PDB entry 1FKA | X-ray diffraction, 3.30 A resolution | chains A and R of the 20 polymer chains in the assembly

Chain A:
Molecule: 16S ribosomal RNA
From: Thermus thermophilus
Sequence (1518 nucleotides; numbered 1 to 1518; the number before each row is that of its first residue):
     1 UUUGUUGGAG AGUUUGAUCC UGGCUCAGGG UGAACGCUGG CGGCGUGCCU AAGACAUGCA
    61 AGUCGUGCGG GCCGCGGGGU UUUACUCCGU GGUCAGCGGC GGACGGGUGA GUAACGCGUG
   121 GGUGACCUAC CCGGAAGAGG GGGACAACCC GGGGAAACUC GGGCUAAUCC CCCAUGUGGA
   181 CCCGCCCCUU GGGGUGUGUC CAAAGGGCUU UGCCCGCUUC CGGAUGGGCC CGCGUCCCAU
   241 CAGCUAGUUG GUGGGGUAAU GGCCCACCAA GGCGACGACG GGUAGCCGGU CUGAGAGGAU
   301 GGCCGGCCAC AGGGGCACUG AGACACGGGC CCCACUCCUA CGGGAGGCAG CAGUUAGGAA
   361 UCUUCCGCAA UGGGCGCAAG CCUGACGGAG CGACGCCGCU UGGAGGAAGA AGCCCUUCGG
   421 GGUGUAAACU CCUGAACCCG GGACGAAACC CCCGACGAGG GGACUGACGG UACCGGGGUA
   481 AUAGCGCCGG CCAACUCCGU GCCAGCAGCC GCGGUAAUAC GGAGGGCGCG AGCGUUACCC
   541 GGAUUCACUG GGCGUAAAGG GCGUGUAGGC GGCCUGGGGC GUCCCAUGUG AAAGACCACG
   601 GCUCAACCGU GGGGGAGCGU GGGAUACGCU CAGGCUAGAC GGUGGGAGAG GGUGGUGGAA
   661 UUCCCGGAGU AGCGGUGAAA UGCGCAGAUA CCGGGAGGAA CGCCGAUGGC GAAGGCAGCC
   721 ACCUGGUCCA CCCGUGACGC UGAGGCGCGA AAGCGUGGGG AGCAAACCGG AUUAGAUACC
   781 CGGGUAGUCC ACGCCCUAAA CGAUGCGCGC UAGGUCUCUG GGUCUCCUGG GGGCCGAAGC
   841 UAACGCGUUA AGCGCGCCGC CUGGGGAGUA CGGCCGCAAG GCUGAAACUC AAAGGAAUUG
   901 ACGGGGGCCC GCACAAGCGG UGGAGCAUGU GGUUUAAUUC GAAGCAACGC GAAGAACCUU
   961 ACCAGGCCUU GACAUGCUAG GGAACCCGGG UGAAAGCCUG GGGUGCCCGC GAGGGAGCCC
  1021 UAGCACAGGU GCUGCAUGGC CGUCGUCAGC UCGUGCCGUG AGGUGUUGGG UUAAGUCCCG
  1081 CAACGAGCGC AACCCCCGCC GUUAGUUGCC AGCGGUUCGG CCGGGCACUC UAACGGGACU
  1141 GCCCGCGAAA GCGGGAGGAA GGAGGGGACG ACGUCUGGUC AGCAUGGCCC UUACGGCCUG
  1201 GGCGACACAC GUGCUACAAU GCCCUACAAA GCGAUGCCAC CCGGCAACGG GGAGCUAAUC
  1261 GCAAAAAGGU GGGCCCAGUU CGGAUUGGGG UCUGCAACCC GACCCCAUGA AGCCGGAAUC
  1321 GCUAGUAAUC GCGGAUCAGC CAUGCCGCGG UGAAUACGUU CCCGGGCCUU GUACACACCG
  1381 CCCGUCACGC CAUGGGAGCG GGCUCUACCC GAAGUCGCCG GGAGCCUACG GGCAGGCGCC
  1441 GAGGGUAGGG CCCGUGACUG GGGCGAAGUC GUAACAAGGU AGCUGUACCG GAAGGUGCGG
  1501 CUGGAUCACC UCCUUUCU
Not modelled in the structure: 1-5, 81-83, 541-551, 775-777, 942-949, 1035-1037, 1513-1518

Chain R:
Name: 30S ribosomal protein S18
From: Thermus thermophilus
Chain sequence (88 residues; numbered 1 to 88; the number before each row is that of its first residue):
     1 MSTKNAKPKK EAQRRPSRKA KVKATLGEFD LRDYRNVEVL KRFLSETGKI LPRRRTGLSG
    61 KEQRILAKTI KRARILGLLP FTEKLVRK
Not modelled in the structure: 1-34, 85-88

Interface between chain A and chain R:
Pairs across the interface (8):
  G648(A) - Arg64(R)  phosphate contact
  C703(A) - Arg55(R)  base contact
  C704(A) - Thr56(R)  sugar contact
  C704(A) - Ala67(R)  base contact
  G718(A) - Lys71(R)  sugar contact
  C719(A) - Lys68(R)  phosphate contact
  C719(A) - Lys71(R)  sugar contact
  C720(A) - Lys68(R)  phosphate contact
Interface residues without a listed pair, chain A (7 interface residues in all): G702
Interface residues without a listed pair, chain R (8 interface residues in all): Pro80, Phe81

Summary:
7 residues of chain A and 8 residues of chain R are in contact.
Here chain A is 16S ribosomal RNA and chain R is 30S ribosomal protein S18, both from Thermus thermophilus.
Entry 1FKA (Structure of functionally activated small ribosomal subunit at 3.3 A resolution) was determined by
X-ray diffraction.
